Entry 7W0A (electron microscopy, 3.12 A resolution); this record covers chains H and E of the 8 polymer chains in the assembly.

== Chain H ==
Molecule: 32-nt RNA strand
Sequence (32 nucleotides; each row starts with the number of its first residue):
    21 GCUGAUCAGCAGUCACAUUGCCCAAGUCUCUU

== Chain E ==
Protein: Dicer-2, isoform A
Source organism: Drosophila melanogaster
Notes: EC 3.1.21.1, 3.1.26.-, 3.1.26.3, 3.6.1.3
UniProtKB: A1ZAW0 (A1ZAW0_DROME); residues 1-1722 here = UniProt positions 1-1722
Chain sequence (1722 residues; row label = number of the first residue in the row):
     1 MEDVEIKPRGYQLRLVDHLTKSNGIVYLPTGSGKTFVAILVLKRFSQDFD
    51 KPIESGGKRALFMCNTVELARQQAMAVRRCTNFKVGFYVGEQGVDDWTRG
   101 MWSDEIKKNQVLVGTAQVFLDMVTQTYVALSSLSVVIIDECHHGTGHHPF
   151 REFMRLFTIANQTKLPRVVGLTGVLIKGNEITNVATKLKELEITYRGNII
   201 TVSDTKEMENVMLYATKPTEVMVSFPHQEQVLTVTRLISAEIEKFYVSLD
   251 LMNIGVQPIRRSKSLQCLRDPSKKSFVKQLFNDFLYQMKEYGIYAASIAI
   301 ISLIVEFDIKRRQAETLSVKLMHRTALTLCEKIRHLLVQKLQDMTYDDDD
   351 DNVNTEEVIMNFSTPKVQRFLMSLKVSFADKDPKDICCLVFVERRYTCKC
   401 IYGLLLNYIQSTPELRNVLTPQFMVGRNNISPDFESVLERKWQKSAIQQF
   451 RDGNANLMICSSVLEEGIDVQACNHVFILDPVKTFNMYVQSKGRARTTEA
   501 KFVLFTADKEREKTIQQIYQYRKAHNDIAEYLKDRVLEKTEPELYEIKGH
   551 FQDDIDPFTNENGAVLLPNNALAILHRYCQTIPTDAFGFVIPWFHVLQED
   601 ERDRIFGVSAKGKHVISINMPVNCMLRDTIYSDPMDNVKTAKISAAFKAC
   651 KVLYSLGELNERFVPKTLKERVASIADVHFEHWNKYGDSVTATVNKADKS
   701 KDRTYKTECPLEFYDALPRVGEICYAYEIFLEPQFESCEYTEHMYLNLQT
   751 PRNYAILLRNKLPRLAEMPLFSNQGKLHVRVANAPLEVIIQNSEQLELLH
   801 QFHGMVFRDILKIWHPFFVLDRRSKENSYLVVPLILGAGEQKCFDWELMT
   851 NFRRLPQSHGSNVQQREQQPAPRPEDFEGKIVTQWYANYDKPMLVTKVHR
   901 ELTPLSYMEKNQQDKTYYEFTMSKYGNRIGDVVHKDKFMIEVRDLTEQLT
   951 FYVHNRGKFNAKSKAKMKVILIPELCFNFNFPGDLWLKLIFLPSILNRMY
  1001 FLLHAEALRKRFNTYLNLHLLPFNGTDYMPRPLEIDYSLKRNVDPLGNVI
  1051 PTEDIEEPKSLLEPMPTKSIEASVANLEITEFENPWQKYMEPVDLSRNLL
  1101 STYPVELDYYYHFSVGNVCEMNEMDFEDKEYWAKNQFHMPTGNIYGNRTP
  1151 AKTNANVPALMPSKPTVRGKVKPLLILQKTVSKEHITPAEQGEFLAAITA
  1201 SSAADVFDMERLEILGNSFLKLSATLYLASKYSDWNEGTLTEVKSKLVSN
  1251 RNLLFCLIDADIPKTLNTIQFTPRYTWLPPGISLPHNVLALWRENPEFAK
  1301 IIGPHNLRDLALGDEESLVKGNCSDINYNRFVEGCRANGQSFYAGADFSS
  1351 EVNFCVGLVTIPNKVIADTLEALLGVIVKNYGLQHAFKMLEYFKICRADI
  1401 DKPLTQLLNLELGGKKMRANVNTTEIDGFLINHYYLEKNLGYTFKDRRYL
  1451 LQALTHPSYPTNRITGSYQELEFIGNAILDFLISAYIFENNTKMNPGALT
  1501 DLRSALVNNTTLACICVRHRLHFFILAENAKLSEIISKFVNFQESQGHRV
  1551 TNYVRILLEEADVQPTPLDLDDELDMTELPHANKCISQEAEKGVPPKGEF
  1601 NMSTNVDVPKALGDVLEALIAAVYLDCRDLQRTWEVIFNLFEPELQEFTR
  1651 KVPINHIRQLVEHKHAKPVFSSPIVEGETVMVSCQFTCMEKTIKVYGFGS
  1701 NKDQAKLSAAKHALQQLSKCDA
Disordered / not traced: 1, 1043-1168, 1555-1604, 1656-1722
Differences from the reference sequence: engineered mutation Asn1217 (Asp in A1ZAW0), Asn1476 (Asp in A1ZAW0)
From the paper describing this entry:
  - binding site for the 31-nt RNA strand: Lys310, Gln580, Lys642
  - mutagenesis - D1217N/D1476N: abolished catalytic activity

== Chain H / chain E interface ==
Residue-residue contacts (49):
  U39(H) - Asn637(E)  hydrogen bond to the phosphate
  G40(H) - Ser264(E)  hydrogen bond to the phosphate
  G40(H) - Gln266(E)  phosphate contact
  G40(H) - Val638(E)  phosphate contact
  C41(H) - Ser262(E)  hydrogen bond to the phosphate
  C41(H) - Lys263(E)  phosphate contact
  C41(H) - Ser264(E)  hydrogen bond to the phosphate
  C41(H) - Leu265(E)  phosphate contact
  C41(H) - Gln266(E)  phosphate contact
  C41(H) - Cys267(E)  sugar contact
  C42(H) - Ser262(E)  phosphate contact
  C42(H) - Arg269(E)  salt bridge to the phosphate
  C43(H) - Arg269(E)  salt bridge to the phosphate
  C43(H) - Arg394(E)  sugar contact
  A44(H) - Gln279(E)  hydrogen bond to the phosphate
  A44(H) - Glu393(E)  hydrogen bond to the sugar
  A44(H) - Arg394(E)  sugar contact
  A45(H) - Glu393(E)  sugar contact
  A45(H) - Arg394(E)  sugar contact
  A45(H) - Arg395(E)  salt bridge to the phosphate
  A45(H) - Ser461(E)  phosphate contact
  A45(H) - Ser462(E)  sugar contact
  G46(H) - Arg395(E)  phosphate contact
  G46(H) - Val425(E)  phosphate contact
  G46(H) - Gly426(E)  hydrogen bond to the phosphate
  G46(H) - Ser461(E)  hydrogen bond to the phosphate
  G46(H) - Val463(E)  phosphate contact
  U47(H) - Asn65(E)  sugar contact
  U47(H) - Thr66(E)  hydrogen bond to the phosphate
  U47(H) - Gly426(E)  phosphate contact
  U47(H) - Arg427(E)  hydrogen bond to the phosphate
  C48(H) - Asn65(E)  sugar contact
  C48(H) - Thr66(E)  hydrogen bond to the phosphate
  C48(H) - Val67(E)  hydrogen bond to the phosphate
  C48(H) - Thr115(E)  phosphate contact
  C48(H) - Gln117(E)  sugar contact
  C48(H) - Arg427(E)  salt bridge to the phosphate
  U49(H) - Val89(E)  phosphate contact
  U49(H) - Gly90(E)  hydrogen bond to the phosphate
  U49(H) - Thr115(E)  hydrogen bond to the phosphate
  U49(H) - Gln117(E)  sugar contact
  U49(H) - Val118(E)  phosphate contact
  U49(H) - Arg427(E)  hydrogen bond to the base
  C50(H) - Gly90(E)  phosphate contact
  C50(H) - Asp95(E)  hydrogen bond to the phosphate
  C50(H) - Arg577(E)  sugar contact
  C50(H) - Gln580(E)  hydrogen bond to the base
  U51(H) - Asp95(E)  phosphate contact
  U51(H) - Gln580(E)  sugar contact
Interface residues without a listed pair, chain E (31 interface residues in all): Val94

== Summary ==
13 residues of chain H and 31 residues of chain E are in contact, with 17 hydrogen bonds and 4 salt bridges.
Polar contacts include U49(H)-Arg427(E), C50(H)-Gln580(E) and A44(H)-Glu393(E). From the paper: a binding site
for the 31-nt RNA strand at Lys310(E), Gln580(E) and Lys642(E); D1217N/D1476N of chain E abolish catalytic
activity.
Here chain H is a 32-nt RNA strand and chain E is Dicer-2, isoform A (Drosophila melanogaster). Entry 7W0A
(dmDicer2-LoqsPD-dsRNA Dimer status) was determined by electron microscopy, deposited together with 7W0B,
7W0C, 7W0D, 7W0E and 7W0F.
